Entry 5M3M (electron microscopy, 4.00 A resolution); this record covers chains A and F of the 14 polymer chains in the assembly.

Chain A:
Molecule: DNA-directed RNA polymerase I subunit RPA190
Source organism: Saccharomyces cerevisiae (strain ATCC 204508 / S288c)
Notes: EC 2.7.7.6
UniProtKB: P10964 (RPA1_YEAST); numbering as in UniProt (aligned over 1-1664)
Chain sequence (1664 residues; each row starts with the number of its first residue):
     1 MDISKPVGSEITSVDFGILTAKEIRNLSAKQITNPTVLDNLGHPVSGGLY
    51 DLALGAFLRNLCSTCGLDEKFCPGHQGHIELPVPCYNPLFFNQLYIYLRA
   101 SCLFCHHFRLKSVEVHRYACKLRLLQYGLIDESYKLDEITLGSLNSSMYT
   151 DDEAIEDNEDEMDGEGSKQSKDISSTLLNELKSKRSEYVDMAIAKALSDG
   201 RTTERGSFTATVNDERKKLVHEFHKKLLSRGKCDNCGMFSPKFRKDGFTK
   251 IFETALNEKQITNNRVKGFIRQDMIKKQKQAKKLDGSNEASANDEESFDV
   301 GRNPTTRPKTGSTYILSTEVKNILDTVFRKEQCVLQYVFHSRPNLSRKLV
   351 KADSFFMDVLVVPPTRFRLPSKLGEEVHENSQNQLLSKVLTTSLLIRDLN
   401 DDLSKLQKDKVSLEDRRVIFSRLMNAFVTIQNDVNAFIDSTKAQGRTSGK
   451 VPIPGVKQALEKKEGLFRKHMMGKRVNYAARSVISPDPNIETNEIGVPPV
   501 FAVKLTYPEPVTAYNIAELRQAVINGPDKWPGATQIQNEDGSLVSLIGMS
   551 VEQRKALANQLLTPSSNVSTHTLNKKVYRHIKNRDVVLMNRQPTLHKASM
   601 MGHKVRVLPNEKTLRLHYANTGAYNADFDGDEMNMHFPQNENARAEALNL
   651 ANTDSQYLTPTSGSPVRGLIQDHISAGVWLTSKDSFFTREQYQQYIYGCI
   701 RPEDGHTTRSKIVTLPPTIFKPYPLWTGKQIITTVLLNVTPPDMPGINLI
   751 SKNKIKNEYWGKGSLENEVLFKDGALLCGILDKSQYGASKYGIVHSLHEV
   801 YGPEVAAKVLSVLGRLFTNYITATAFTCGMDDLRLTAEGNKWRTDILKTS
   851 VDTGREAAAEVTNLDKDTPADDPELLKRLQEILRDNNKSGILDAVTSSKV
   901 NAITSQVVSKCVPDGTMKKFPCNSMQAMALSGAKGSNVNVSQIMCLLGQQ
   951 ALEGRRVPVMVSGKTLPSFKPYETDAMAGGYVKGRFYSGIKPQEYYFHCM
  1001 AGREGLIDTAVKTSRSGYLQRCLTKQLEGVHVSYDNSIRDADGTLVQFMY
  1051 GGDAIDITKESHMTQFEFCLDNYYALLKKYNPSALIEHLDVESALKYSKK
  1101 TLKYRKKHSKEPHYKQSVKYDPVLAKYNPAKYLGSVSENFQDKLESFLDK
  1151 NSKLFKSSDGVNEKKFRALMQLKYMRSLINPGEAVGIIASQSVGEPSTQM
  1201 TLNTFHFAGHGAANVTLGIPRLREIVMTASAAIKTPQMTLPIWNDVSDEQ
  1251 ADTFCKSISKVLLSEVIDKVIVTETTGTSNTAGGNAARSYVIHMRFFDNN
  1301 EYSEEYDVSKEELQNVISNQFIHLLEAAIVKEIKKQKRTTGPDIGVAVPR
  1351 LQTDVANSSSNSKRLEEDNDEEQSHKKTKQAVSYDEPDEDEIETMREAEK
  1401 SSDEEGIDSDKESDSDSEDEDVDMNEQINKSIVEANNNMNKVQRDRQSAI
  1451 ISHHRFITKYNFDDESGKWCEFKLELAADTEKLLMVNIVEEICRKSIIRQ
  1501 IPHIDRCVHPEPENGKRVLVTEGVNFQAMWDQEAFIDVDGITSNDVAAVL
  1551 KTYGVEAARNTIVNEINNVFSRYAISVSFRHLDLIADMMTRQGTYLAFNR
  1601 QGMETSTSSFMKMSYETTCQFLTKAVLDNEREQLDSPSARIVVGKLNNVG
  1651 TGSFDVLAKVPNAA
Unresolved in the structure: 142-173, 274-311, 1011-1016, 1206-1212, 1277-1285, 1338-1440, 1658-1664
Metal / ion sites: Zn2+ site 1: Cys65, Cys72; Zn2+ site 2: Cys102, Phe104, Cys105, His106
Curated features (UniProtKB/Swiss-Prot):
  - region: Pro992 to Glu1004 (Bridging helix)
  - binding site (Zn(2+)): Cys62, Cys65, Cys72, His75, Cys102, Cys105, Cys233, Cys236
  - binding site (Mg(2+)): Asp627, Asp629, Asp631
  - modified residue (Phosphoserine): Ser889, Ser1636

Chain F:
Molecule: DNA-directed RNA polymerases I, II, and III subunit RPABC2
Source organism: Saccharomyces cerevisiae (strain ATCC 204508 / S288c)
UniProtKB: P20435 (RPAB2_YEAST); residues 1-155 here = UniProt positions 1-155
Chain sequence (155 residues; each row starts with the number of its first residue):
     1 MSDYEEAFNDGNENFEDFDVEHFSDEETYEEKPQFKDGETTDANGKTIVT
    51 GGNGPEDFQQHEQIRRKTLKEKAIPKDQRATTPYMTKYERARILGTRALQ
   101 ISMNAPVFVDLEGETDPLRIAMKELAEKKIPLVIRRYLPDGSFEDWSVEE
   151 LIVDL
Unresolved in the structure: 1-56, 155
Curated features (UniProtKB/Swiss-Prot):
  - region: Leu111 to Leu132 (Leucine-zipper)
  - modified residue: Ser24 (Phosphoserine)

Interface between chain A and chain F:
Pairs across the interface (59; chain A residue first):
  Ala513(A) with Asn104(F)
  Tyr514(A) with Leu111(F), hydrophobic; Thr115(F); Pro117(F)
  Glu518(A) with Thr115(F)
  Asn574(A) with Asn104(F)
  Arg584(A) with Asp116(F), salt bridge; Pro117(F)
  Lys604(A) with Arg119(F)
  Glu641(A) with Leu99(F)
  Asn642(A) with Gly95(F); Thr96(F), hydrogen bond (side chain-backbone); Leu99(F)
  Ala645(A) with Gly95(F)
  Leu648(A) with Leu118(F), hydrophobic
  Asn649(A) with Met122(F)
  Leu650(A) with Lys87(F); Ala91(F), hydrophobic
  Ser1033(A) with Pro139(F)
  Tyr1034(A) with Thr81(F); Glu89(F), hydrogen bond; Arg136(F); Tyr137(F)
  Arg1039(A) with Pro139(F)
  Leu1085(A) with Tyr84(F); Ile152(F), hydrophobic
  His1088(A) with Pro83(F); Glu150(F)
  Asn1128(A) with Ala80(F), hydrogen bond (side chain-backbone)
  Arg1176(A) with Tyr84(F); Asp154(F), salt bridge
  Asn1180(A) with Thr86(F); Lys87(F)
  Pro1181(A) with Thr86(F); Tyr88(F)
  Gly1182(A) with Tyr88(F)
  Glu1183(A) with Lys87(F), salt bridge; Tyr88(F), hydrogen bond
  Ala1184(A) with Tyr88(F)
  Thr1651(A) with Arg92(F)
  Gly1652(A) with Tyr137(F)
  Ser1653(A) with Arg135(F); Arg136(F); Tyr137(F), hydrogen bond (backbone-backbone)
  Phe1654(A) with Glu89(F); Arg92(F); Ile93(F), hydrophobic; Ile134(F), hydrophobic; Arg135(F)
  Asp1655(A) with Ile134(F); Arg135(F), hydrogen bond (backbone-backbone); Arg136(F), hydrogen bond (side chain-backbone); Tyr137(F), hydrogen bond (side chain-backbone)
  Val1656(A) with Arg92(F)
  Leu1657(A) with Leu132(F); Val133(F); Ile134(F); Arg135(F); Asp145(F)
Also at the interface, not in a pair above, chain A (40 interface residues in all): Pro510, Val511, Thr512, Arg644, Gly1043, Ala1130, Leu1172, Leu1646, Gly1650
Also at the interface, not in a pair above, chain F (38 interface residues in all): Thr82, Met85, Ser102, Glu114, Leu138

Overview:
40 residues of chain A face 38 of chain F across their interface, with 8 hydrogen bonds and 3 salt bridges.
Among the polar pairs are Arg584(A)-Asp116(F), Arg1176(A)-Asp154(F) and Glu1183(A)-Lys87(F). Curated
annotation (UniProt) lists 8 Zn2+-binding residues and 3 Mg2+-binding residues on chain A.
Chain A is DNA-directed RNA polymerase I subunit RPA190 and chain F is DNA-directed RNA polymerases I, II, and
III subunit RPABC2, both from Saccharomyces cerevisiae (strain ATCC 204508 / S288c); the structure, Free
monomeric RNA polymerase I at 4.0A resolution, was determined by electron microscopy (same publication as
5M3F).
